Entry 8UCP (electron microscopy, 3.28 A resolution); this record covers chains b and e of the 10 polymer chains in the assembly.

== Chain b ==
Molecule: Cytochrome c oxidase subunit 2
Source organism: Komagataella pastoris
Sequence (236 residues; numbered 14 to 249; the number before each row is that of its first residue):
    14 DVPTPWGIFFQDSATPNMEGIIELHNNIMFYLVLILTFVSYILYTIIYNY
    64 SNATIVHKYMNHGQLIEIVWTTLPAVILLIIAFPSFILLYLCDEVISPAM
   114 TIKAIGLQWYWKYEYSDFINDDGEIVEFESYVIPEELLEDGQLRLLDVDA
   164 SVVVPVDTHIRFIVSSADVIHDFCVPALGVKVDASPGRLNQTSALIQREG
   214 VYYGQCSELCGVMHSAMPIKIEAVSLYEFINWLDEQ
Residues lining bound ligands:
  - dinuclear copper ion (CUA): Gln121, Trp122, His184, Cys219, Glu221, Cys223, Met226, His227, Met230
  - heme a (HEA): Ile48, Val52, Pro87, Ile90, Leu91
  - phosphatidylethanolamine (PTY), molecule 1: Trp19, Ile21, Phe22
  - phosphatidylethanolamine (PTY), molecule 2: Phe51, Ile55, Tyr72, Met73, Gly76, Ile79, Val82, Trp83, Leu86

== Chain e ==
Molecule: Cytochrome c oxidase subunit 5
Source organism: Komagataella pastoris
Reference sequence: F2QVW8 (F2QVW8_KOMPC); numbering as in UniProt (aligned over 28-151)
Sequence (124 residues; numbered 28 to 151; the number before each row is that of its first residue):
    28 NATVTNLEKRWEDLPETDQKDIISQLSERQKLPWKDLTLSEKKAAWYISF
    78 GEWGPRRPVHTKEDKLYIFWGTVIGIVISATIFGAFRYNRNVPKTMNREW
   128 QAASDEYLKSKNAEPFTGYSQIQS
Residues lining bound ligands: phosphatidylethanolamine (PTY): Pro85, His87, Lys92, Ile95, Phe96, Thr99

== Chain b / chain e interface ==
Residue-residue contacts - 24 pairs, chain b then chain e:
  Asp14(b) with Glu141(e)
  Val15(b) with Leu135(e), hydrophobic; Glu141(e); Gln148(e)
  Pro16(b) with Gln148(e), hydrogen bond (backbone-side chain)
  Pro18(b) with Ser147(e)
  Asp25(b) with Glu141(e); Phe143(e); Thr144(e)
  Ser26(b) with Phe143(e)
  Glu148(b) with Pro120(e); Lys121(e)
  Glu152(b) with Trp127(e)
  Asp153(b) with Ala130(e)
  Gly154(b) with Trp127(e); Ala130(e); Ser131(e)
  Gln155(b) with Trp127(e)
  Arg157(b) with Thr122(e)
  Arg211(b) with Pro142(e)
  Glu212(b) with Asn139(e)
  Val214(b) with Lys138(e)
  Tyr216(b) with Tyr134(e)
  Lys233(b) with Tyr134(e), hydrogen bond
Also at the interface, not in a pair above, chain b (23 interface residues in all): Thr17, Trp19, Glu149, Leu151, Gly213, Glu235
Also at the interface, not in a pair above, chain e (17 interface residues in all): Gln150

== In short ==
23 residues of chain b and 17 residues of chain e are in contact, with 2 hydrogen bonds. Polar contacts
include Pro16(b)-Gln148(e) and Lys233(b)-Tyr134(e). Bound to chain b: heme a, phosphatidylethanolamine and
dinuclear copper ion. Ligands of chain e: phosphatidylethanolamine.
Chain b is Cytochrome c oxidase subunit 2 and chain e is Cytochrome c oxidase subunit 5, both from
Komagataella pastoris; the structure, Komagataella pastoris Cytochrome c oxidase in complex with human VMAT2
and Serotonin, was determined by electron microscopy.
